7X42 - chains H and A of the 6 polymer chains in the assembly; structure by electron microscopy, 3.88 A resolution.

# Chain H
Molecule: 8A10 heavy chain
Organism: Mus musculus
Chain sequence (118 residues; numbered 1 to 118; the number before each row is that of its first residue):
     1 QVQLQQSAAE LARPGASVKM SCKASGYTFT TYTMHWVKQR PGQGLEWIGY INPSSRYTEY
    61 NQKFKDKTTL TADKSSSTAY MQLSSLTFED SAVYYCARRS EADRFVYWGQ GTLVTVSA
Unresolved in the structure: 1
Cystine bridges: Cys-22/Cys-96

# Chain A
Molecule: Virion protein 1
Organism: Coxsackievirus B1
UniProt: W8GTF7 (W8GTF7_9ENTO); residue numbers follow UniProt; this construct covers 1-278
Chain sequence (278 residues; each row starts with the number of its first residue):
     1 GPVEESVDRA VARVADTISS RPTNSESIPA LTAAETGHTS QVVPSDTMQT RHVKNYHSRS
    61 ESSIENFLCR SACVYYATYT NNSKKGFAEW VINTRQVAQL RRKLELFTYL RFDLELTFVI
   121 TSAQQPSTAS SVDAPVQTHQ IMYVPPGGPV PTKVKDYAWQ TSTNPSVFWT EGNAPPRMSI
   181 PFISIGNAYS CFYDGWTQFS RNGVYGINTL NNMGTLYMRH VNEAGQGPIK STVRIYFKPK
   241 HVKAWVPRPP RLCQYEKQKN VNFSPIGVTT SRTDIITT
Unresolved in the structure: 1-11
Construct notes: conflict Lys-84 (Glu in W8GTF7)

# Chain H / chain A interface
Residue-residue contacts (9; chain H residue first):
  Thr-31(H) / Gln-254(A)
  Thr-31(H) / Ile-266(A)
  Asn-52(H) / Pro-265(A)  hydrogen bond (side chain-backbone)
  Ser-54(H) / Ile-266(A)
  Ser-54(H) / Gly-267(A)
  Glu-101(H) / Tyr-255(A)
  Glu-101(H) / Glu-256(A)
  Ala-102(H) / Glu-256(A)
  Asp-103(H) / Lys-257(A)  salt bridge
Interface residues without a listed pair, chain H (10 interface residues in all): Thr-30, Tyr-32, Thr-33, Arg-99
Interface residues without a listed pair, chain A (8 interface residues in all): Ser-264

# Summary
The interface between chain H and chain A involves 10 residues on one side and 8 on the other, with 1 hydrogen
bond and 1 salt bridge. Polar pairs include Asp-103(H)/Lys-257(A) and Asn-52(H)/Pro-265(A).
Here chain H is 8A10 heavy chain (Mus musculus) and chain A is Virion protein 1 (Coxsackievirus B1). Entry
7X42 (Cryo-EM structure of Coxsackievirus B1 pre-A-particle in complex with nAb 8A10 (classified from CVB1
mature virion ...) was determined by electron microscopy (same publication as 7X2G, 7X2I, 7X2O, 7X2T, 7X2W,
7X35 and 7 further entries).
